Entry 9EAB (electron microscopy, 3.39 A resolution); this record covers chains B and C of the 4 polymer chains in the assembly.

== Chain B ==
Molecule: Capsid protein VP3
Organism: Seneca Valley virus USA/SSV-001
UniProt: Q155Z9 (POLG_SVV1); residues 1-238 here correspond to UniProt positions 435-672 (UniProt number = residue number + 434)
Chain sequence (238 residues; row label = number of the first residue in the row):
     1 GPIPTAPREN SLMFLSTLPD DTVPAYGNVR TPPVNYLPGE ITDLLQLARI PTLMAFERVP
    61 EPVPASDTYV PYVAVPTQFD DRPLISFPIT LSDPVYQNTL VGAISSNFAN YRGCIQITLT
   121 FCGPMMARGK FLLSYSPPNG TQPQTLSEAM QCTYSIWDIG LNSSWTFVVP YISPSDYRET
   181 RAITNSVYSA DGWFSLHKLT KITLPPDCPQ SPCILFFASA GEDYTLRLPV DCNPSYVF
Unresolved in the structure: 61-66
Reported in the primary citation:
  - conformationally variable residues (order/disorder transition): Glu-61 to Ser-66, Gly-160 to Asn-162

== Chain C ==
Molecule: Capsid protein VP2
Organism: Seneca Valley virus USA/SSV-001
UniProt: Q155Z9 (POLG_SVV1); residues 13-279 here correspond to UniProt positions 163-429 (UniProt number = residue number + 150)
Chain sequence (267 residues; each row starts with the number of its first residue):
    13 RVTTQTAGNT AINTQSSLGV LCAYVEDPTK SDPPSSSTDQ PTTTFTAIDR WYTGRLNSWT
    73 KAVKTFSFQA VPLPGAFLSR QGGLNGGAFT ATLHRHFLMK CGWQVQVQCN LTQFHQGALL
   133 VAMVPETTLD VKPDGKAKSL QELNEEQWVE MSDDYRTGKN MPFQSLGTYY RPPNWTWGPN
   193 FINPYQVTVF PHQILNARTS TSVDINVPYI GETPTQSSET QNSWTLLVMV LVPLDYKEGA
   253 TTDPEITFSV RPTSPYFNGL RNRYTAG
Reported in the primary citation:
  - conformationally variable residues (order/disorder transition): Arg-13 to Gly-20

== Chain B / chain C interface ==
Residue-residue contacts - 36 pairs, chain B then chain C:
  Tyr-36(B) / Gly-223(C)  hydrogen bond (side chain-backbone)
  Tyr-36(B) / Glu-224(C)
  Tyr-36(B) / Thr-225(C)  hydrogen bond (side chain-backbone)
  Tyr-36(B) / Pro-226(C)
  Leu-37(B) / Gly-223(C)
  Pro-38(B) / Tyr-36(C)
  Pro-38(B) / Pro-220(C)  hydrophobic
  Pro-38(B) / Tyr-221(C)
  Pro-51(B) / Thr-200(C)  hydrogen bond (backbone-side chain)
  Thr-52(B) / Tyr-197(C)
  Thr-52(B) / Thr-200(C)
  Leu-53(B) / Tyr-197(C)
  Met-54(B) / Tyr-197(C)
  Asp-67(B) / Arg-168(C)  salt bridge
  Tyr-69(B) / Tyr-197(C)  hydrogen bond (backbone-side chain)
  Tyr-72(B) / Leu-243(C)
  Tyr-72(B) / Pro-245(C)
  Asn-98(B) / Gln-198(C)  hydrogen bond (backbone-side chain)
  Leu-100(B) / Gln-198(C)
  Leu-100(B) / Val-201(C)  hydrophobic
  Phe-121(B) / Asn-208(C)  hydrogen bond (backbone-side chain)
  Cys-122(B) / Gly-129(C)  hydrogen bond (side chain-backbone)
  Cys-122(B) / Val-244(C)  hydrophobic
  Gly-123(B) / Arg-210(C)  hydrogen bond (backbone-side chain)
  Pro-124(B) / Arg-210(C)  hydrogen bond (backbone-side chain)
  Met-125(B) / Gln-125(C)
  Met-125(B) / Arg-210(C)  hydrogen bond (backbone-side chain)
  Met-126(B) / Gln-125(C)
  Ser-163(B) / Arg-210(C)  hydrogen bond
  Asp-207(B) / Lys-249(C)
  Pro-209(B) / Tyr-248(C)
  Pro-209(B) / Lys-249(C)
  Gln-210(B) / Gln-128(C)
  Ser-211(B) / Gln-128(C)
  Leu-215(B) / Val-244(C)  hydrophobic
  Val-237(B) / Thr-188(C)  hydrogen bond (backbone-side chain)
Interface residues without a listed pair, chain B (35 interface residues in all): Gly-39, Ile-50, Ala-55, Pro-71, Ile-159, Gly-160, Cys-208, Pro-212, Cys-213, Tyr-236
Interface residues without a listed pair, chain C (29 interface residues in all): Thr-77, Phe-78, Phe-126, Ala-130, Trp-189, Ile-222

== Overview ==
35 residues of chain B face 29 of chain C across their interface; the contacts include 12 hydrogen bonds and 1
salt bridge. Polar contacts include Asp-67(B)/Arg-168(C), Tyr-36(B)/Gly-223(C) and Tyr-36(B)/Thr-225(C). The
paper reports conformational variability at Glu-61(B), Gly-160(B) and Arg-13(C).
Here chain B is Capsid protein VP3 and chain C is Capsid protein VP2, both from Seneca Valley virus
USA/SSV-001. Entry 9EAB (Seneca valley virus Altered particle at physiological condition (A-particle[P])) was
determined by electron microscopy, deposited together with 9EAA, 9EAC and 9EAD.
